2BC4 - chains A and B; structure by X-ray diffraction, 2.27 A resolution.

# Chain A
Molecule: HLA class II histocompatibility antigen, DM alpha chain
Source organism: Homo sapiens
Chain sequence (211 residues; numbered 1 to 211; the number before each row is that of its first residue):
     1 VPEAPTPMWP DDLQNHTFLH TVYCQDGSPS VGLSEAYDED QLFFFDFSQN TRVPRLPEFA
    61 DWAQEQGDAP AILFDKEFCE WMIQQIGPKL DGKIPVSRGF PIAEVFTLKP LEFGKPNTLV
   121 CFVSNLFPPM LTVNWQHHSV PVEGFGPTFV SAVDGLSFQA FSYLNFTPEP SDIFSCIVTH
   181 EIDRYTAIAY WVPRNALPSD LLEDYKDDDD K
Not modelled in the structure: 1-12, 201-211
Disulfide bonds: Cys24-Cys79, Cys121-Cys176
Covalent attachments: glycan linked to Asn15
Construct notes: expression tag (204-211)
From the paper describing this entry:
  - post-translational modification sites: Asn15
  - post-translational modification sites: Asn165 (proposed by the authors, not directly observed)

# Chain B
Molecule: HLA class II histocompatibility antigen, DM beta chain
Source organism: Homo sapiens
Chain sequence (211 residues; each row starts with the number of its first residue):
     1 GGFVAHVEST CLLDDAGTPK DFTYCISFNK DLLTCWDPEE NKMAPCEFGV LNSLANVLSQ
    61 HLNQKDTLMQ RLRNGLQNCA THTQPFWGSL TNRTRPPSVQ VAKTTPFNTR EPVMLACYVW
   121 GFYPAEVTIT WRKNGKLVMP HSSAHKTAQP NGDWTYQTLS HLALTPSYGD TYTCVVEHIG
   181 APEPILRDWT PGLSPMQTLK KPPTPPPEPE T
Not modelled in the structure: 1-2, 194-211
Disulfide bonds: Cys11-Cys79, Cys25-Cys35, Cys117-Cys174
Construct notes: expression tag (201-211)
From the paper describing this entry:
  - conformationally variable residues (order/disorder transition): Glu47 to Leu51
  - contacts within the chain: Asp31-Glu47 (hydrogen bond)
  - post-translational modification sites: Asn92 (proposed by the authors, not directly observed)
  - mutagenesis - L51D: decreased catalytic activity on higher pH levels
  - mutagenesis - L51D: abolished binding to M19
  - mutagenesis - L51D: decreased binding to F15
  - mutagenesis - D31A, D31N, E47A, E47Q: unchanged catalytic activity
  - mutagenesis - D31N/E47Q (9-fold): increased catalytic activity on neutral pH
  - mutagenesis - D31N/E47Q: unchanged binding to M19
  - mutagenesis - L51D: decreased catalytic activity on pH 4.7 to 5.2
  - mutagenesis - D31N/E47Q (2-fold): increased catalytic activity on low pH (pH 4.7 and 5.0)

# Chain A / chain B interface
Pairs across the interface (131):
  Leu13(A) - Asp15(B)
  Gln14(A) - Asp14(B)
  Gln14(A) - Asp15(B)  hydrogen bond (backbone-backbone)
  Asn15(A) - Leu12(B)
  Asn15(A) - Leu13(B)
  Asn15(A) - Lys20(B)
  His16(A) - Cys11(B)
  His16(A) - Leu12(B)
  His16(A) - Leu13(B)  hydrogen bond (backbone-backbone)
  His16(A) - Asp15(B)  salt bridge
  His16(A) - Trp87(B)
  His16(A) - Thr91(B)
  Thr17(A) - Cys11(B)
  Thr17(A) - Leu12(B)
  Phe18(A) - Thr10(B)
  Phe18(A) - Cys11(B)  hydrogen bond (backbone-backbone)
  Phe18(A) - His82(B)
  Phe18(A) - Thr83(B)
  Phe18(A) - Phe86(B)  hydrophobic
  Phe18(A) - Trp87(B)  hydrophobic
  Leu19(A) - Glu8(B)
  Leu19(A) - Ser9(B)
  Leu19(A) - Thr10(B)
  His20(A) - Glu8(B)
  His20(A) - Ser9(B)  hydrogen bond (backbone-backbone)
  Thr21(A) - His6(B)
  Thr21(A) - Glu8(B)  hydrogen bond
  Val22(A) - His6(B)
  Val22(A) - Val7(B)  hydrogen bond (backbone-backbone)
  Tyr23(A) - Ala5(B)
  Cys24(A) - Val4(B)
  Cys24(A) - Ala5(B)  hydrogen bond (backbone-backbone)
  Gln25(A) - Phe3(B)
  Gln25(A) - Val4(B)
  Asp26(A) - Phe3(B)  hydrogen bond (side chain-backbone)
  Glu35(A) - His82(B)
  Tyr37(A) - Trp87(B)  hydrophobic
  Tyr37(A) - Leu90(B)  hydrophobic
  Tyr37(A) - Thr91(B)
  Tyr37(A) - Tyr123(B)
  Tyr37(A) - Trp154(B)  hydrophobic
  Glu39(A) - Tyr156(B)
  Asp40(A) - Tyr123(B)
  Asp40(A) - Trp154(B)
  Asp40(A) - Tyr156(B)  hydrogen bond
  Gln41(A) - Trp154(B)  hydrogen bond (backbone-side chain)
  Leu42(A) - Leu90(B)  hydrophobic
  Leu42(A) - Trp154(B)  hydrophobic
  Arg52(A) - His82(B)  hydrogen bond
  Arg55(A) - Gly152(B)  hydrogen bond (side chain-backbone)
  Arg55(A) - Asp153(B)
  Leu56(A) - Asp153(B)
  Leu56(A) - Trp154(B)
  Glu58(A) - Arg93(B)  salt bridge
  Glu58(A) - Arg95(B)  salt bridge
  Phe59(A) - Trp154(B)
  Trp62(A) - Pro85(B)
  Trp62(A) - Phe86(B)  hydrophobic
  Trp62(A) - Ser89(B)
  Glu65(A) - Pro85(B)
  Asp68(A) - His82(B)  salt bridge
  Ala71(A) - Arg71(B)
  Phe74(A) - Tyr24(B)
  Phe74(A) - Leu68(B)  hydrophobic
  Phe74(A) - Arg71(B)
  Asp75(A) - Val7(B)
  Asp75(A) - Tyr24(B)  hydrogen bond
  Asp75(A) - Arg71(B)  salt bridge
  Phe78(A) - Val7(B)  hydrophobic
  Phe78(A) - Ile26(B)  hydrophobic
  Phe78(A) - Leu58(B)  hydrophobic
  Phe78(A) - Leu62(B)  hydrophobic
  Cys79(A) - Ala5(B)  hydrogen bond (side chain-backbone)
  Cys79(A) - Val7(B)  hydrophobic
  Trp81(A) - Leu58(B)  hydrophobic
  Trp81(A) - His61(B)
  Met82(A) - Ala5(B)  hydrophobic
  Met82(A) - Val7(B)  hydrophobic
  Met82(A) - Ile26(B)  hydrophobic
  Met82(A) - Phe28(B)
  Met82(A) - Leu58(B)  hydrophobic
  Ile83(A) - Phe3(B)
  Ile83(A) - Ala5(B)  hydrophobic
  Ile83(A) - Phe28(B)  hydrophobic
  Ile86(A) - Leu54(B)  hydrophobic
  Ile86(A) - Leu58(B)  hydrophobic
  Gly87(A) - Phe3(B)
  Gly87(A) - Phe28(B)
  Leu90(A) - Leu51(B)  hydrophobic
  Asp91(A) - Phe3(B)
  Ile94(A) - Phe3(B)  hydrophobic
  Ile94(A) - Asn29(B)
  Pro95(A) - Asn29(B)  hydrogen bond (backbone-side chain)
  Val96(A) - Phe3(B)  hydrophobic
  Val96(A) - Asn29(B)
  Ser97(A) - Asn29(B)  hydrogen bond (backbone-side chain)
  Ser97(A) - Lys30(B)
  Glu104(A) - Gln149(B)  hydrogen bond
  Phe106(A) - Gln149(B)
  Phe106(A) - Pro150(B)
  Phe106(A) - Asn151(B)
  Phe106(A) - Gln157(B)
  Thr107(A) - Gln157(B)
  Leu108(A) - Asn151(B)
  Leu108(A) - Gln157(B)
  Lys109(A) - Trp120(B)
  Pro110(A) - Tyr118(B)  hydrophobic
  Pro110(A) - Trp120(B)
  Val120(A) - Asn151(B)
  Phe127(A) - Val4(B)  hydrophobic
  Phe127(A) - Lys30(B)
  Pro128(A) - Val4(B)  hydrophobic
  Pro129(A) - Val4(B)
  Gly155(A) - Lys30(B)
  Leu156(A) - His6(B)
  Leu156(A) - Ser27(B)
  Leu156(A) - Lys30(B)
  Ser157(A) - Lys30(B)
  Phe158(A) - His6(B)
  Phe161(A) - Pro150(B)
  Phe161(A) - Asn151(B)
  Phe161(A) - Gly152(B)
  Tyr163(A) - Asn151(B)  hydrogen bond (side chain-backbone)
  Tyr163(A) - Gly152(B)
  Tyr163(A) - Asp153(B)
  Asn195(A) - Thr104(B)  hydrogen bond
  Asn195(A) - Thr105(B)  hydrogen bond (side chain-backbone)
  Asn195(A) - Tyr118(B)
  Leu197(A) - Gln100(B)
  Leu197(A) - Tyr118(B)  hydrophobic
  Pro198(A) - Ala102(B)
Other interface residues (no listed pair), chain A (65 interface residues in all): Phe43, Phe122
Other interface residues (no listed pair), chain B (56 interface residues in all): Asp31, Leu32, Lys65, Thr155

# Overview
65 residues of chain A face 56 of chain B across their interface; the contacts include 20 hydrogen bonds and 5
salt bridges. Polar contacts include His16(A)-Asp15(B), Glu58(A)-Arg93(B) and Glu58(A)-Arg95(B). From the
paper: L51D of chain B reduces catalytic activity on higher pH levels; modification sites Asn15(A), Asn165(A)
and Asn92(B); 6 substitutions were tested in all.
Chain A is HLA class II histocompatibility antigen, DM alpha chain and chain B is HLA class II
histocompatibility antigen, DM beta chain, both from Homo sapiens; the structure, Crystal structure of HLA-DM,
was determined by X-ray diffraction.
